PDB entry 5FQ7 | X-ray diffraction, 3.40 A resolution | chains D and H of the 10 polymer chains in the assembly

[Chain D]
Name: BT_2264
Organism: Bacteroides thetaiotaomicron
UniProt: Q8A5H5 (Q8A5H5_BACTN); residue numbers follow UniProt; this construct covers 1-984
Amino-acid sequence (984 residues; each row starts with the number of its first residue):
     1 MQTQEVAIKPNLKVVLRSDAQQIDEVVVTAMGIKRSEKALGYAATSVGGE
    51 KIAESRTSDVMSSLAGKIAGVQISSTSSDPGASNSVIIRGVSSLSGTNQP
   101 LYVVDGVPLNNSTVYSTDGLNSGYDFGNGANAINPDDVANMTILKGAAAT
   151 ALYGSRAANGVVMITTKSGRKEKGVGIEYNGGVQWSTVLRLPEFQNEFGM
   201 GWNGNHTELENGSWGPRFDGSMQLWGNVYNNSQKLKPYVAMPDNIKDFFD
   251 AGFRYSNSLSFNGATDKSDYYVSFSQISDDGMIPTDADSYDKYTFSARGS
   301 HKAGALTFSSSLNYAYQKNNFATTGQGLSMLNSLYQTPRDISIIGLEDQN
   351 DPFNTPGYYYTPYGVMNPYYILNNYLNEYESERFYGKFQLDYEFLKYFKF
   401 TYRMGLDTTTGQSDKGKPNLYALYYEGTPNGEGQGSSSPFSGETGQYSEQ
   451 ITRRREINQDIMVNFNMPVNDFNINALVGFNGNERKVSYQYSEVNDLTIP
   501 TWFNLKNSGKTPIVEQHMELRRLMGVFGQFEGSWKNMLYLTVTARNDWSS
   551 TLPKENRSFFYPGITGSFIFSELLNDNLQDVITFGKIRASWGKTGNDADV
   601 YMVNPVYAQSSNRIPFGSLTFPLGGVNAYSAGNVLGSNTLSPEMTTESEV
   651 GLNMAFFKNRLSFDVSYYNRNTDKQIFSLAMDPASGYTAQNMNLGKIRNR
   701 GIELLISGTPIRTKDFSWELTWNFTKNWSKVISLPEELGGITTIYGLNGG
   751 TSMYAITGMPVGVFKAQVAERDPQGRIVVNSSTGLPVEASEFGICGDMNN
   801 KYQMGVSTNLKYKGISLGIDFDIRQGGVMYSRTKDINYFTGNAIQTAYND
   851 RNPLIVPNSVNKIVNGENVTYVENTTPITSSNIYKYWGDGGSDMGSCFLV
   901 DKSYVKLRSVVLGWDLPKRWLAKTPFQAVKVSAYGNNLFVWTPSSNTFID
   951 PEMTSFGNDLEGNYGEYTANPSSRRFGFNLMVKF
Disordered / not traced: 1-37, 574-577
Metal / ion sites: Na+ site 1: Asp280, Gly281, Ile283, Thr285, Asp288; Mg2+: Ala631, Asn633 (shared with 1 residue of chain C); Na+ site 2 near Asp850 (its only coordinating residue here)

[Chain H]
Name: BT_2262
Organism: Bacteroides thetaiotaomicron
UniProt: Q8A5H7 (Q8A5H7_BACTN); residues 1-212 here correspond to UniProt positions 19-230 (UniProt number = residue number + 18)
Amino-acid sequence (212 residues; row label = number of the first residue in the row):
     1 CDKSTDDTSKVTYFVTLEREGDEKIVLEKGQPFVEPGYYAEMNGEDITES
    51 VQIKGSVDVNTPGIYNLVYAAYNEDGFAKTFTRTVYVADNTASPLKSGIY
   101 TVAEGSKRTAPSVVAFSGYEIVIFQMEPGIFYISDFLGGWYDQRAGYGPD
   151 YAMVGKFELNDDNTITPLESYVAGWGDSMDQMTNTLLDPATGTLKWTVAY
   201 AGQLSFDIIVKQ
Disordered / not traced: 1, 91-212

[Chain D / chain H interface]
Pairs across the interface (37):
  Leu224(D) - Phe77(H)  hydrophobic
  Trp225(D) - Asp7(H)
  Trp225(D) - Ser9(H)  hydrogen bond
  Asn231(D) - Phe14(H)  hydrogen bond (side chain-backbone)
  Asn231(D) - Val15(H)
  Asn231(D) - Thr16(H)
  Ser232(D) - Val11(H)
  Ser232(D) - Thr12(H)
  Ser232(D) - Tyr13(H)
  Gln233(D) - Lys10(H)
  Gln233(D) - Val11(H)
  Gln233(D) - Thr12(H)  hydrogen bond (backbone-backbone)
  Gln233(D) - Phe14(H)
  Lys234(D) - Ser9(H)
  Lys234(D) - Lys10(H)
  Leu235(D) - Ser9(H)
  Leu235(D) - Lys10(H)  hydrogen bond (backbone-backbone)
  Leu235(D) - Thr12(H)
  Leu235(D) - Asp75(H)
  Leu235(D) - Phe77(H)  hydrophobic
  Lys236(D) - Ser9(H)
  Met241(D) - Thr5(H)
  Met241(D) - Thr8(H)
  Asp243(D) - Ser4(H)
  Asp243(D) - Thr5(H)
  Asn244(D) - Thr5(H)
  Asp247(D) - Lys3(H)  hydrogen bond (backbone-side chain)
  Asp247(D) - Ser4(H)  hydrogen bond (side chain-backbone)
  Asp247(D) - Thr5(H)  hydrogen bond
  Phe248(D) - Lys3(H)
  Phe249(D) - Lys3(H)
  Asp250(D) - Lys3(H)  salt bridge
  Ser342(D) - Thr5(H)  hydrogen bond (side chain-backbone)
  Ser342(D) - Asp6(H)
  Ser342(D) - Asp7(H)  hydrogen bond (side chain-backbone)
  Ile344(D) - Thr5(H)
  Ile344(D) - Asp6(H)
Other interface residues (no listed pair), chain D (21 interface residues in all): Val228, Pro237, Gly345, Phe353

[Overview]
21 residues of chain D face 16 of chain H across their interface, with 9 hydrogen bonds and 1 salt bridge.
Polar pairs include Asp250(D)-Lys3(H), Trp225(D)-Ser9(H) and Asn231(D)-Phe14(H). The Mg2+ site is built by
Ala631(D) and Asn633(D).
Chain D is BT_2264 and chain H is BT_2262, both from Bacteroides thetaiotaomicron; the structure, Crystal
structure of the SusCD complex BT2261-2264 from Bacteroides thetaiotaomicron, was determined by X-ray
diffraction together with 5FQ6, 5FQ8 and 5T4Y from the same study.
